Entry 6NAY (X-ray diffraction, 2.20 A resolution); this record covers chains C and D of the 14 polymer chains in the assembly.

[Chain C (and D)]
Molecule: ATP-dependent Clp protease proteolytic subunit
From: Neisseria meningitidis
Notes: EC 3.4.21.92; chain D of this document is another copy of the same molecule, construct and numbering; everything in this record applies to it too
Reference sequence: A0A0H5Q9L9 (A0A0H5Q9L9_NEIMI); residue numbers follow UniProt; this construct covers 1-204
Chain sequence (217 residues; numbered -12 to 204; the number before each row is that of its first residue; numbers below 1 keep their minus sign (His-12 is residue -12)):
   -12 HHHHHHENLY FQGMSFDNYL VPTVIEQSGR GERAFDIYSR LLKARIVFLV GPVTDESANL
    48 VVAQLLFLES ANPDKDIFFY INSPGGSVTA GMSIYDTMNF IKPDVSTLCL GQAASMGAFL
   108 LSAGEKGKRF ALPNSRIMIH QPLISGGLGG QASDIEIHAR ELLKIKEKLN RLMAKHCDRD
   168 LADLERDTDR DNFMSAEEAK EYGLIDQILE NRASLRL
Not modelled in the structure: -12 to 22, 133-135, 201-204 (chain D: -12 to 21, 132-135, 201-204)
Sequence notes: expression tag (-12 to 0); engineered mutation Ala31 (Glu in A0A0H5Q9L9), Ala58 (Glu in A0A0H5Q9L9)

[Interface between chain C and chain D]
Contacting residue pairs - 48 pairs, chain C then chain D:
  Ser26(C) - Phe22(D)
  Leu29(C) - Phe22(D)  hydrophobic
  Asp42(C) - Val37(D)
  Asp42(C) - Asn69(D)
  Asn46(C) - Tyr25(D)  hydrogen bond
  Asn46(C) - Phe35(D)
  Asn46(C) - Val37(D)
  Leu47(C) - Ile24(D)  hydrophobic
  Leu47(C) - Tyr25(D)
  Val49(C) - Leu97(D)  hydrophobic
  Ala50(C) - Ile24(D)  hydrophobic
  Ala50(C) - Tyr25(D)  hydrophobic
  Ala50(C) - Leu28(D)  hydrophobic
  Gln51(C) - Ile24(D)
  Leu53(C) - Tyr67(D)  hydrophobic
  Leu53(C) - Arg199(D)
  Phe54(C) - Phe22(D)  hydrophobic
  Phe54(C) - Ile24(D)  hydrophobic
  Glu56(C) - Arg199(D)  salt bridge
  Thr76(C) - Gly98(D)
  Thr76(C) - Gln99(D)
  Thr76(C) - Arg123(D)
  Met79(C) - Asn121(D)
  Ser80(C) - Asn69(D)
  Ser80(C) - Leu97(D)
  Ser80(C) - Gly98(D)
  Tyr82(C) - Asn121(D)
  Asp83(C) - Leu119(D)
  Asp83(C) - Pro120(D)
  Asp83(C) - Asn121(D)  hydrogen bond (side chain-backbone)
  Asp83(C) - Ser122(D)
  Asn86(C) - Glu197(D)
  Phe87(C) - Leu196(D)  hydrophobic
  Phe87(C) - Glu197(D)
  Phe87(C) - Asn198(D)
  Phe87(C) - Arg199(D)
  Gln138(C) - Arg177(D)  hydrogen bond
  Ser140(C) - Arg177(D)
  Asp141(C) - Arg177(D)  salt bridge
  Ile144(C) - Arg177(D)
  Ile144(C) - Asp178(D)
  His145(C) - Asp178(D)  salt bridge
  His145(C) - Phe180(D)
  Glu148(C) - Arg123(D)  salt bridge
  Glu148(C) - Phe180(D)
  Ile152(C) - Arg123(D)
  Lys155(C) - Asn121(D)  hydrogen bond (side chain-backbone)
  Leu159(C) - Asn121(D)
Interface residues without a listed pair, chain C (30 interface residues in all): Glu43, Ala77, Thr84
Interface residues without a listed pair, chain D (26 interface residues in all): Arg27, Gly38, Pro71

[In short]
30 residues of chain C face 26 of chain D across their interface; the contacts include 4 hydrogen bonds and 4
salt bridges. Among the polar pairs are Glu56(C)-Arg199(D), Asp141(C)-Arg177(D) and His145(C)-Asp178(D).
Chain C and chain D are both ATP-dependent Clp protease proteolytic subunit (Neisseria meningitidis); the
structure, Crystal structure of Neisseria meningitidis ClpP protease E31A+E58A activated double mutant, was
determined by X-ray diffraction together with 6NAH, 6NAQ, 6NAW and 6NB1 from the same study.
